1G2K - chains A and B; structure by X-ray diffraction, 1.95 A resolution.

[Chain A (and B)]
Protein: Protease retropepsin
Source organism: Human immunodeficiency virus 1
Notes: EC 3.4.23.16; chain B of this document is another copy of the same molecule, construct and numbering; everything in this record applies to it too
UniProt: P04587 (POL_HV1B5); residues 1-99 here correspond to UniProt positions 69-167 (UniProt number = residue number + 68)
Sequence (99 residues; row label = number of the first residue in the row):
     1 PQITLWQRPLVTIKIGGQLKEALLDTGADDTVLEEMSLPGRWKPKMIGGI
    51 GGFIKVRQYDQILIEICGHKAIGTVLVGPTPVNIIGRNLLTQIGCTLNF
Ligand contacts: aha047 (NM1; 3-(7-benzyl-4,5-dihydroxy-1,1-dioxo-3,6-bis-phenoxymethyl-1L6-[1,2,7]thiadiazepan-2-ylmethyl)-N-methyl-benzamide): Arg8, Leu23, Asp25, Gly27, Ala28, Asp29, Asp30, Val32, Gly48, Gly49, Ile50, Pro81, Val82, Ile84

[How chain A and chain B interact]
Contacting residue pairs (95):
  Pro1(A) - Leu97(B)
  Pro1(A) - Asn98(B)
  Pro1(A) - Phe99(B)  hydrogen bond (backbone-backbone)
  Gln2(A) - Thr96(B)  hydrogen bond
  Gln2(A) - Leu97(B)
  Gln2(A) - Asn98(B)  hydrogen bond
  Ile3(A) - Thr96(B)
  Ile3(A) - Leu97(B)  hydrogen bond (backbone-backbone)
  Ile3(A) - Phe99(B)  hydrophobic
  Leu5(A) - Thr26(B)
  Leu5(A) - Arg87(B)  hydrogen bond (backbone-side chain)
  Leu5(A) - Leu90(B)  hydrophobic
  Leu5(A) - Thr91(B)
  Leu5(A) - Cys95(B)
  Trp6(A) - Arg87(B)  hydrogen bond (backbone-side chain)
  Trp6(A) - Thr91(B)
  Gln7(A) - Arg87(B)
  Arg8(A) - Asp29(B)  salt bridge
  Arg8(A) - Arg87(B)
  Pro9(A) - Thr26(B)
  Pro9(A) - Arg87(B)
  Leu23(A) - Gly27(B)
  Leu24(A) - Thr26(B)  hydrogen bond (backbone-side chain)
  Leu24(A) - Gly27(B)
  Leu24(A) - Leu97(B)  hydrophobic
  Asp25(A) - Asp25(B)
  Asp25(A) - Thr26(B)
  Asp25(A) - Gly27(B)
  Thr26(A) - Pro9(B)
  Thr26(A) - Leu24(B)  hydrogen bond (side chain-backbone)
  Thr26(A) - Asp25(B)
  Thr26(A) - Thr26(B)  hydrogen bond (side chain-backbone)
  Thr26(A) - Leu97(B)
  Gly27(A) - Leu23(B)
  Gly27(A) - Asp25(B)
  Asp29(A) - Arg8(B)  salt bridge
  Val32(A) - Ile50(B)  hydrophobic
  Gly49(A) - Pro81(B)
  Ile50(A) - Ile47(B)  hydrophobic
  Ile50(A) - Gly49(B)  hydrogen bond (backbone-backbone)
  Ile50(A) - Ile50(B)
  Ile50(A) - Gly51(B)  hydrogen bond (backbone-backbone)
  Ile50(A) - Gly52(B)
  Ile50(A) - Ile54(B)  hydrophobic
  Ile50(A) - Pro81(B)
  Gly51(A) - Gly51(B)
  Gly51(A) - Gly52(B)
  Gly51(A) - Ile54(B)
  Gly52(A) - Gly51(B)
  Ile54(A) - Ile50(B)  hydrophobic
  Cys67(A) - Phe99(B)  hydrophobic
  His69(A) - Phe99(B)
  Thr80(A) - Ile50(B)
  Ile84(A) - Ile50(B)  hydrophobic
  Arg87(A) - Leu5(B)  hydrogen bond (side chain-backbone)
  Arg87(A) - Trp6(B)  hydrogen bond (side chain-backbone)
  Arg87(A) - Gln7(B)
  Arg87(A) - Arg8(B)
  Arg87(A) - Pro9(B)
  Leu90(A) - Leu5(B)  hydrophobic
  Thr91(A) - Leu5(B)
  Thr91(A) - Trp6(B)
  Gln92(A) - Trp6(B)
  Ile93(A) - Phe99(B)
  Gly94(A) - Asn98(B)
  Gly94(A) - Phe99(B)
  Cys95(A) - Leu5(B)
  Cys95(A) - Leu97(B)  hydrophobic
  Cys95(A) - Asn98(B)
  Cys95(A) - Phe99(B)  hydrophobic
  Thr96(A) - Gln2(B)
  Thr96(A) - Ile3(B)
  Thr96(A) - Thr96(B)
  Thr96(A) - Leu97(B)
  Thr96(A) - Asn98(B)  hydrogen bond (backbone-backbone)
  Leu97(A) - Pro1(B)
  Leu97(A) - Gln2(B)
  Leu97(A) - Ile3(B)  hydrogen bond (backbone-backbone)
  Leu97(A) - Leu24(B)  hydrophobic
  Leu97(A) - Thr26(B)
  Leu97(A) - Cys95(B)  hydrophobic
  Leu97(A) - Thr96(B)
  Leu97(A) - Leu97(B)  hydrophobic
  Asn98(A) - Pro1(B)
  Asn98(A) - Gln2(B)  hydrogen bond
  Asn98(A) - Gly94(B)
  Asn98(A) - Cys95(B)
  Asn98(A) - Thr96(B)  hydrogen bond (backbone-backbone)
  Asn98(A) - Asn98(B)  hydrogen bond
  Phe99(A) - Pro1(B)  hydrogen bond (backbone-backbone)
  Phe99(A) - Ile3(B)  hydrophobic
  Phe99(A) - His69(B)
  Phe99(A) - Ile93(B)
  Phe99(A) - Gly94(B)
  Phe99(A) - Cys95(B)  hydrophobic
Other interface residues (no listed pair), chain A (37 interface residues in all): Thr4, Pro81
Other interface residues (no listed pair), chain B (38 interface residues in all): Thr4, Gly48, Phe53, Cys67, Thr80, Ile84

[Summary]
The interface between chain A and chain B involves 37 residues on one side and 38 on the other; the contacts
include 19 hydrogen bonds and 2 salt bridges. Among the polar pairs are Arg8(A)-Asp29(B), Gln2(A)-Thr96(B) and
Gln2(A)-Asn98(B). Ligands of chain A: aha047.
Chain A and chain B are both Protease retropepsin (Human immunodeficiency virus 1); the structure, HIV-1
protease with cyclic sulfamide inhibitor, AHA047, was determined by X-ray diffraction, deposited together with
1G35.
